PDB entry 8QAX | X-ray diffraction, 1.69 A resolution | chains C and D of the 6 polymer chains in the assembly

# Chain C (and D)
Protein: Imidazoleglycerol-phosphate dehydratase
Organism: Medicago truncatula
Notes: EC 4.2.1.19; chain D of this document is another copy of the same molecule, construct and numbering; everything in this record applies to it too
UniProtKB: I3SDM5 (I3SDM5_MEDTR); numbering as in UniProt (aligned over 70-275)
Chain sequence (206 residues; numbered 70 to 275; the number before each row is that of its first residue):
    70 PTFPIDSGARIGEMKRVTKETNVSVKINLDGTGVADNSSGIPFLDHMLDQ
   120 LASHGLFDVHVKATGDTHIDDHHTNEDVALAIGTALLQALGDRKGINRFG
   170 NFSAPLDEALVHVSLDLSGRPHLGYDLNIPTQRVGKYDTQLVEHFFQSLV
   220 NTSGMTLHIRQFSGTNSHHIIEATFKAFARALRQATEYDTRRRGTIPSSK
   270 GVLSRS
Not modelled in the structure: 70-77, 261-275 (chain D: 70-77, 262-275)
Metal / ion sites: Mn2+ site 1: H115, H237, E241 (together with formate) (shared with H142(D) of chain D); Mn2+ site 2: H141, E145, H213 (together with formate) (shared with 1 residue of chain F); Mn2+ site 3: H142 (together with formate) (shared with 3 residues of chain F); Mn2+ site 4: H238 (together with formate) (shared with H141(D), E145(D), H213(D) of chain D)

# Interface between chain C and chain D
Residue-residue contacts (23; chain C residue first):
  P111(C) - H137(D)
  F112(C) - I138(D)  hydrophobic
  H115(C) - I138(D)
  H115(C) - H142(D)  hydrogen bond
  D176(C) - H213(D)  salt bridge
  P199(C) - Q201(D)
  P199(C) - Q209(D)
  T200(C) - Q201(D)
  T200(C) - Q209(D)
  Q201(C) - Q201(D)  hydrogen bond (backbone-side chain)
  R202(C) - R202(D)
  G204(C) - I138(D)
  G204(C) - D139(D)
  G204(C) - R202(D)  hydrogen bond (backbone-side chain)
  T234(C) - Q209(D)  hydrogen bond (backbone-side chain)
  N235(C) - H141(D)
  N235(C) - Q209(D)
  S236(C) - Q209(D)  hydrogen bond (backbone-side chain)
  H237(C) - D139(D)  salt bridge
  H237(C) - H141(D)
  H237(C) - H142(D)  hydrogen bond
  H238(C) - H141(D)  hydrogen bond
  H238(C) - H213(D)  hydrogen bond
Also at the interface, not in a pair above, chain C (17 interface residues in all): V203, K205, E241
Also at the interface, not in a pair above, chain D (11 interface residues in all): E145, D207

# In short
Chain C and chain D form an interface of 17 and 11 residues respectively; the contacts include 8 hydrogen
bonds and 2 salt bridges. Among the polar pairs are D176(C)-H213(D), H237(C)-D139(D) and H115(C)-H142(D).
H115(C), H237(C) and E241(C) form the Mn2+ site 1.
Both chains are Imidazoleglycerol-phosphate dehydratase (Medicago truncatula). Entry 8QAX (Medicago truncatula
HISN5 (IGPD) in complex with MN, FMT, GOL and TRS) was determined by X-ray diffraction together with 8QAV,
8QAW, 8QAY and 7OJ5 from the same study.
